Entry 7BEH (X-ray diffraction, 2.30 A resolution); this record covers chains H and L of the 3 polymer chains in the assembly.

# Chain H
Molecule: COVOX-316 heavy chain
From: Homo sapiens
Chain sequence (240 residues; row label = number of the first residue in the row; numbers below 1 keep their minus sign (Ile-12 is residue -12)):
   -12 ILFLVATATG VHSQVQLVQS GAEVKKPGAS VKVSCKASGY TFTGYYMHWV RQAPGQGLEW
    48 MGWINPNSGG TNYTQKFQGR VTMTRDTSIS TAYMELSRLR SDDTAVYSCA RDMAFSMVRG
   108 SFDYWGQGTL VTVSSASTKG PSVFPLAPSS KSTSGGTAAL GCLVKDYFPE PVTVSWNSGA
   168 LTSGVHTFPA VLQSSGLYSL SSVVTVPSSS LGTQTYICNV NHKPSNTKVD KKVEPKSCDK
Not modelled in the structure: -12 to 0, 138-142, 225-227
Disulfides: Cys22-Cys96, Cys149-Cys205
Glycans and other covalent adducts: glycan linked to Asn59
Reported in the primary citation:
  - post-translational modification sites: Asn59

# Chain L
Molecule: COVOX-316 light chain
From: Homo sapiens
Chain sequence (229 residues; row label = number of the first residue in the row; numbers below 1 keep their minus sign (Ile-12 is residue -12)):
   -12 ILFLVATATG VHSQAVLTQP PSASGSPGQS VTISCTGTSS DVGGYNYVSW YQQHPGKAPK
    48 LMIYEVSKRP SGVPDRFSGS KSGNTASLTV SGLQAEDEAD YYCSSYAGSN HWVFGGGTKL
   108 TVLGQPKAAP TVTLFPPSSE ELQANKATLV CLISDFYPGA VTVAWKADSS PVKAGVETTT
   168 PSKQSNNKYA ASSYLSLTPE QWKSHRSYSC QVTHEGSTVE KTVAPTECS
Not modelled in the structure: -12 to 1, 214-216
Disulfides: Cys22-Cys90, Cys138-Cys197

# Interface between chain H and chain L
Pairs across the interface (64):
  Gln39(H) - Gln40(L)  hydrogen bond
  Gln39(H) - Tyr89(L)
  Gly42(H) - Thr167(L)
  Gln43(H) - Tyr89(L)  hydrogen bond (backbone-side chain)
  Gly44(H) - Tyr89(L)
  Leu45(H) - Pro46(L)  hydrophobic
  Leu45(H) - Tyr89(L)
  Leu45(H) - Phe101(L)
  Trp47(H) - Asn97(L)
  Trp47(H) - His98(L)
  Trp47(H) - Trp99(L)
  Trp47(H) - Phe101(L)
  Trp50(H) - Asn97(L)  hydrogen bond (side chain-backbone)
  Asn59(H) - Ser96(L)
  Asn59(H) - Asn97(L)
  Asn59(H) - His98(L)  hydrogen bond
  Tyr60(H) - His98(L)  hydrogen bond (backbone-side chain)
  Thr61(H) - His98(L)
  Met100(H) - Leu48(L)  hydrophobic
  Val105(H) - Trp99(L)  hydrophobic
  Arg106(H) - Tyr34(L)
  Arg106(H) - Trp99(L)  hydrogen bond (backbone-side chain)
  Gly107(H) - Tyr38(L)  hydrogen bond (backbone-side chain)
  Gly107(H) - Trp99(L)
  Ser108(H) - Ser36(L)  hydrogen bond
  Ser108(H) - Tyr38(L)
  Ser108(H) - Tyr51(L)
  Phe109(H) - Tyr38(L)  hydrogen bond (backbone-side chain)
  Phe109(H) - Leu48(L)
  Phe109(H) - Phe101(L)  hydrophobic
  Trp112(H) - Ala45(L)  hydrophobic
  Trp112(H) - Pro46(L)  hydrogen bond (side chain-backbone)
  Phe131(H) - Ser125(L)
  Phe131(H) - Glu127(L)
  Phe131(H) - Glu128(L)
  Pro132(H) - Ser125(L)
  Pro132(H) - Glu127(L)
  Leu133(H) - Phe122(L)  hydrophobic
  Ala134(H) - Phe122(L)
  Ala146(H) - Thr120(L)
  Ala146(H) - Phe122(L)
  Leu150(H) - Val137(L)  hydrophobic
  Leu150(H) - Tyr181(L)  hydrophobic
  Lys152(H) - Glu128(L)  salt bridge
  Lys152(H) - Lys133(L)
  Lys152(H) - Thr135(L)  hydrogen bond
  His173(H) - Ala177(L)
  Phe175(H) - Leu139(L)  hydrophobic
  Phe175(H) - Ile140(L)
  Phe175(H) - Ala178(L)
  Pro176(H) - Thr166(L)
  Pro176(H) - Ser169(L)
  Pro176(H) - Ser179(L)
  Ala177(H) - Thr166(L)
  Val178(H) - Thr166(L)
  Val178(H) - Tyr181(L)  hydrophobic
  Leu179(H) - Glu164(L)
  Gln180(H) - Glu164(L)
  Ser181(H) - Glu164(L)  hydrogen bond (backbone-side chain)
  Leu187(H) - Tyr181(L)
  Ser188(H) - Val137(L)
  Ser188(H) - Leu139(L)
  Ser188(H) - Tyr181(L)  hydrogen bond
  Val190(H) - Leu139(L)  hydrophobic
Also at the interface, not in a pair above, chain H (41 interface residues in all): Val37, Pro41, Glu46, Gln62, Leu147, Ser186
Also at the interface, not in a pair above, chain L (37 interface residues in all): Ser91, Gly103, Ser141, Thr165, Gln171

# In short
41 residues of chain H face 37 of chain L across their interface, with 13 hydrogen bonds and 1 salt bridge.
Polar pairs include Lys152(H)-Glu128(L), Gln39(H)-Gln40(L) and Gln43(H)-Tyr89(L). From the paper: a
modification site at Asn59(H).
Chain H is COVOX-316 heavy chain and chain L is COVOX-316 light chain, both from Homo sapiens; the structure,
Crystal structure of the receptor binding domain of SARS-CoV-2 Spike glycoprotein in complex with COVOX-316
Fab, was determined by X-ray diffraction, deposited together with 7BEJ, 7BEK, 7ND3, 7ND4, 7ND6 and 7ND7.
